Entry 8FOG (X-ray diffraction, 2.29 A resolution); this record covers chains A and P of the 3 polymer chains in the assembly.

== Chain A ==
Molecule: DNA polymerase eta
From: Homo sapiens
Notes: EC 2.7.7.7
Reference sequence: Q9Y253 (POLH_HUMAN); residue numbers follow UniProt; this construct covers 1-432
Chain sequence (432 residues; row label = number of the first residue in the row):
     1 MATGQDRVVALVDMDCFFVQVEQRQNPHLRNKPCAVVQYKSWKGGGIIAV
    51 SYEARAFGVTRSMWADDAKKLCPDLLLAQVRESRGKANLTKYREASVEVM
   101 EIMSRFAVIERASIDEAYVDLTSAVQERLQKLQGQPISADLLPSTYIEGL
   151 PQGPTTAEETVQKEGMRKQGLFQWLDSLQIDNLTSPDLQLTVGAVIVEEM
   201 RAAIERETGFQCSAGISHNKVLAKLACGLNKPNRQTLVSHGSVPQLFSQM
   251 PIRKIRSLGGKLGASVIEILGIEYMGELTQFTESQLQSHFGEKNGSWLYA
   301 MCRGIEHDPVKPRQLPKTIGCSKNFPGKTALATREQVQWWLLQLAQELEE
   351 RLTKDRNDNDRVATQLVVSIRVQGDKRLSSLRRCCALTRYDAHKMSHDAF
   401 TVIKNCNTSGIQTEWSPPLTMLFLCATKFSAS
Unresolved in the structure: 1, 155-159
Bound ions: Ca2+: Asp13, Met14, Asp115 (together with 2'-deoxyinosine 5'-triphosphate)
Ligand contacts: 2'-deoxyinosine 5'-triphosphate (Y43): Asp13, Met14, Asp15, Cys16, Phe17, Phe18, Ile48, Ala49, Tyr52, Arg55, Arg61, Ile114, Asp115, Glu116, Lys231
UniProt features mapped onto this chain:
  - binding site (Mg(2+)): Asp13, Met14, Asp115, Glu116
  - binding site (Mn(2+)): Asp13, Met14, Asp115, Glu116
  - binding site (a 2'-deoxyribonucleoside 5'-triphosphate): Arg61
  - natural variant: Val37 (deletion: In XPV), Leu75 (deletion: In XPV), Arg93 (R93P: In XPV), Arg111 (R111H: In XPV), Thr122 (T122P: In XPV), Gly153 (G153D: In a breast cancer sample), Thr191 (T191P: In XPV), Gly263 (G263V: In XPV), Val266 (V266D: In XPV), Gly295 (G295R: In XPV), Arg361 (R361S: In XPV)
  - mutagenesis: Tyr52 (Y52A/F: Reduces DNA polymerase activity; Y52E: Reduces DNA polymerase activity. Increases fidelity of replication and reduces translesion bypass), Arg61 (R61A: Reduces enzymatic activity by two-thirds), Ser62 (S62G: Increased DNA polymerase activity and translesion bypass compared to wild-type), Ala68 (A68S/V: Severe reduction in thymine dimer translesion bypass), Asn324 to Pro326 (Reduces binding to chromatin and to monoubiquitinated PCNA. Abolishes binding to monoubiquitinated PCNA; when associated with 705-E--H-713 Del)

== Chain P ==
Molecule: DNA primer
Sequence (8 nucleotides; each row starts with the number of its first residue):
     1 AGTGTGAG

== Chain A / chain P interface ==
Pairs across the interface - 22 pairs, chain A then chain P:
  Ser113(A) with DG8(P), hydrogen bond to the phosphate
  Asp115(A) with DG8(P), phosphate contact
  Glu116(A) with DG8(P), sugar contact
  Lys224(A) with DG8(P), salt bridge to the phosphate
  Ile255(A) with DA7(P), phosphate contact
  Ser257(A) with DG6(P), phosphate contact; DA7(P), hydrogen bond to the phosphate
  Leu258(A) with DA7(P), phosphate contact
  Gly259(A) with DG6(P), phosphate contact; DA7(P), hydrogen bond to the phosphate
  Gly260(A) with DG6(P), phosphate contact; DA7(P), phosphate contact
  Lys261(A) with DG6(P), hydrogen bond to the phosphate
  Leu262(A) with DG6(P), hydrogen bond to the phosphate
  Arg377(A) with DG4(P), salt bridge to the phosphate
  Leu381(A) with DT3(P), phosphate contact
  Arg382(A) with DA1(P), sugar contact; DG2(P), salt bridge to the phosphate; DT3(P), hydrogen bond to the phosphate
  Arg383(A) with DG2(P), phosphate contact
  Cys384(A) with DA1(P), phosphate contact; DG2(P), hydrogen bond to the phosphate
Other interface residues (no listed pair), chain A (19 interface residues in all): Arg256, Gln365, Ser380

== In short ==
The interface between chain A and chain P involves 19 residues on one side and 7 on the other; the contacts
include 7 hydrogen bonds and 3 salt bridges. Among the polar pairs are Ser113(A)-DG8(P), Ser257(A)-DA7(P) and
Gly259(A)-DA7(P). Ligands of chain A: 2'-deoxyinosine 5'-triphosphate.
Here chain A is DNA polymerase eta (Homo sapiens) and chain P is DNA primer. Entry 8FOG (Crystal structure of
human DNA polymerase eta incorporating dITP across dT) was determined by X-ray diffraction.
